PDB entry 6ISL | X-ray diffraction, 1.77 A resolution | chain A

# Chain A
Molecule: XimE, SnoaL-like domain protein
Organism: Streptomyces xiamenensis 318
Notes: EC 4.2.99.-
UniProt: U5Q2N8 (U5Q2N8_9ACTN); residues 35-158 here correspond to UniProt positions 1-124 (UniProt number = residue number - 34)
Amino-acid sequence (158 residues; row label = number of the first residue in the row):
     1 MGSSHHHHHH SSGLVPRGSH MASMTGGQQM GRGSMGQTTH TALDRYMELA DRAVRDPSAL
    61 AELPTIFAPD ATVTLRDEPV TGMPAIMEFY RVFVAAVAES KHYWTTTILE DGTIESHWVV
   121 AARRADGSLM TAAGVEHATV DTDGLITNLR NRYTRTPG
Disordered / not traced: 1-38
Sequence notes: expression tag (1-34)
Residues lining bound ligands: xiamenmycin B (XIA; (2R,3S)-2-methyl-2-(4-methylpent-3-enyl)-3-oxidanyl-3,4-dihydrochromene-6-carboxylic acid): Y46, M47, L49, A50, L60, L75, R76, Y90, F93, V94, H102, W118, V120, M130, E136, Y153, P157
Reported in the primary citation:
  - binding site for xiamenmycin B: L60, V94, H102, W118, Y153
  - catalytic residues: Y46, Y90, H102 (from molecular simulation)
  - catalytic residues: E136 (proposed by the authors, not directly observed)
  - mutagenesis - Y46A, Y46A/H102A, H102A, E136A: decreased catalytic activity
  - mutagenesis - Y46A/H102A/E136A: abolished catalytic activity

# Overview
Chain A binds xiamenmycin B. The paper reports catalytic residues Y46, Y90 and H102 among others; Y46A,
Y46A/H102A and H102A, among others, reduce catalytic activity; 5 substitutions were tested in all.
Chain A is XimE, SnoaL-like domain protein (Streptomyces xiamenensis 318); the structure, SnoaL-like cyclase
XimE with its product xiamenmycin B, was determined by X-ray diffraction together with 6ISK from the same
study.
